PDB entry 5WO7 | X-ray diffraction, 3.25 A resolution | chain A

# Chain A
Name: Transient receptor potential cation channel subfamily V member 6
Source organism: Rattus norvegicus
Reference sequence: Q9R186 (TRPV6_RAT); residues 1-669 here correspond to UniProt positions 41-709 (UniProt number = residue number + 40)
Amino-acid sequence (676 residues; each row starts with the number of its first residue):
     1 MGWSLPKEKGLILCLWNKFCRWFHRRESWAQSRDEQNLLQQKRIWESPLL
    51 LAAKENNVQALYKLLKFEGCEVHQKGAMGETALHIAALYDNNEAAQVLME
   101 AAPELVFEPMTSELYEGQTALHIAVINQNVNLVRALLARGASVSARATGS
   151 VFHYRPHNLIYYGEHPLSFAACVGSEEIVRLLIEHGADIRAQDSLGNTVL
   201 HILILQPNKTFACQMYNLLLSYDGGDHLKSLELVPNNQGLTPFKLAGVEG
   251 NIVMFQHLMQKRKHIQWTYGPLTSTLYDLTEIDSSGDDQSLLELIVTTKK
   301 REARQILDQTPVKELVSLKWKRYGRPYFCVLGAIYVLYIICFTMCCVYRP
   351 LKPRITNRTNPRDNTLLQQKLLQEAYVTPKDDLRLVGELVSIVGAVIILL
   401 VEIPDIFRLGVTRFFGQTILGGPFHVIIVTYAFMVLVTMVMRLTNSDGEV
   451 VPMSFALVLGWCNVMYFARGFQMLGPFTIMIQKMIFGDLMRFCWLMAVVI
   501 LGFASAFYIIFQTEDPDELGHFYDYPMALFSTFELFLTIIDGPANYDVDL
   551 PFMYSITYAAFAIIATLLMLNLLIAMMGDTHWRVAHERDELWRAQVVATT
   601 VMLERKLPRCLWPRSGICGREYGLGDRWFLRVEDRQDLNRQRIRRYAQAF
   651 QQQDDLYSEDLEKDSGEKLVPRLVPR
Disordered / not traced: 1-28, 406-419, 638-676
Construct notes: engineered mutation Tyr-62 (Ile102 in Q9R186), Asn-92 (Leu132 in Q9R186), Gln-96 (Met136 in Q9R186); expression tag (670-676)
Curated features (UniProtKB/Swiss-Prot):
  - region: Glu-93 to Ala-95, Val-97 to Pro-103 (Interaction with calmodulin), Val-597 to Val-601 (Interaction with S100A10), Ala-649 to Glu-667 (Interaction with calmodulin)
  - motif: Ile-540 to Ala-544 (Selectivity filter)
  - binding site (Ca(2+)): Asp-541
  - modified residue (Phosphotyrosine): Tyr-161, Tyr-162
  - glycosylation: Asn-357 (N-linked (GlcNAc...) asparagine)
Metal / ion sites: Ca2+ near Asp-541 (its only coordinating residue here)
Residues lining bound ligands: D-desthiobiotin (DTB; 6-(5-methyl-2-oxo-imidazolidin-4-yl)-hexanoic acid): Arg-33, Gln-40, Ile-85, Leu-88, Met-110, Tyr-115, Gln-118, Val-151, Phe-152, Asn-158, Leu-159
What the authors report for this chain:
  - mutagenesis - L495Q (3-fold): increased expression
  - self-association interface (contacts with another copy of this molecule): Leu-495
  - conformationally variable residues: Val-464 to Ala-497, Met-577 to Asp-589

# In short
Chain A binds D-desthiobiotin. From UniProt: Ca2+-binding residue Asp-541. The paper reports that L495Q
increases expression; conformational variability at Val-464 and Met-577.
Chain A is Transient receptor potential cation channel subfamily V member 6 (Rattus norvegicus); the
structure, Crystal Structure of Transient Receptor Potential (TRP) channel TRPV6*, was determined by X-ray
diffraction together with 5WOA, 5WO6, 5WO8 and 5WO9 from the same study.
